PDB entry 7WNT | X-ray diffraction, 2.44 A resolution | chain A

# Chain A
Protein: Ribonuclease J
Organism: Mycobacterium tuberculosis H37Rv
Notes: EC 3.1.-.-, 3.5.2.6
UniProt: P9WGZ9 (RNJ_MYCTU); residues 1-558 here = UniProt positions 1-558
Chain sequence (558 residues; row label = number of the first residue in the row):
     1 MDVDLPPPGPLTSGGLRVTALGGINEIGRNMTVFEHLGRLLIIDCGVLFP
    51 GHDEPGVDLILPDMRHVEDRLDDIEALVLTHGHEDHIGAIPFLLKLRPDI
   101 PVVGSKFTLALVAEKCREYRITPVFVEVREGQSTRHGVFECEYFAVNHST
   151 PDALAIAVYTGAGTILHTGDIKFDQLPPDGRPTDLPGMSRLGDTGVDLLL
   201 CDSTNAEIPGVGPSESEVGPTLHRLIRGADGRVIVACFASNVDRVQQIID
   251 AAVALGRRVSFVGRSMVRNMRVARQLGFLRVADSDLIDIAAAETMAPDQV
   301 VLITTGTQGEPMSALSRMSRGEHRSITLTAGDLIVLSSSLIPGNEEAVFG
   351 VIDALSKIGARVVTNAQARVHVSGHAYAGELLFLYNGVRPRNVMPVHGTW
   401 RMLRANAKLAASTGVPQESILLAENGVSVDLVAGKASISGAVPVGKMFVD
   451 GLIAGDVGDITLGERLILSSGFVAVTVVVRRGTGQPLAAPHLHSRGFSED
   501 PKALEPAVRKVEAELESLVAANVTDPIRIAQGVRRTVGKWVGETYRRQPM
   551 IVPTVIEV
Unresolved in the structure: 1-4, 477-489, 520-526, 554-558
UniProt features mapped onto this chain:
  - binding site (Zn(2+)): H81, H83, D85, H86, H148, D170, H397
  - binding site (substrate): H371 to H375
  - cross-link: K502 (Isoglutamyl lysine isopeptide (Lys-Gln) (interchain with Q-Cter in protein Pup))
  - mutagenesis: D184 (D184A: Significantly decreased beta-lactamase and RNase activity), H397 (H397V: Significantly decreased beta-lactamase and RNase activity)
Ion coordination: Zn2+ site 1: H81, H83, H148, D170; Zn2+ site 2: D85, H86, D170, H397
From the paper describing this entry:
  - Zn2+ coordination: H81, H83, D85, H86, H148, H397
  - mutagenesis - D85A, H86A, H397A: abolished catalytic activity
  - mutagenesis - H83A, H148A: decreased catalytic activity
  - catalytic residues: D85

# Summary
H81, H83, H148 and D170 coordinate Zn2+ site 1. The Zn2+ site 2 is built by D85, H86, D170 and H397. UniProt
lists 7 Zn2+-binding residues, 5 substrate-binding residues and 2 mutagenesis sites. From the paper: the
catalytic residue D85; D85A, H86A and H397A abolish catalytic activity; 5 substitutions were tested in all.
Chain A is Ribonuclease J (Mycobacterium tuberculosis H37Rv); the structure, RNase J from Mycobacterium
tuberculosis, was determined by X-ray diffraction (same publication as 7WNU).
